Entry 5WFE (electron microscopy, 3.64 A resolution); this record covers chains B and I of the 12 polymer chains in the assembly.

[Chain B]
Protein: CRISPR-associated endonuclease Cas1
Organism: Escherichia coli K-12
Notes: EC 3.1.-.-
UniProt: Q46896 (CAS1_ECOLI); residues 1-305 here = UniProt positions 1-305
Amino-acid sequence (305 residues; each row starts with the number of its first residue):
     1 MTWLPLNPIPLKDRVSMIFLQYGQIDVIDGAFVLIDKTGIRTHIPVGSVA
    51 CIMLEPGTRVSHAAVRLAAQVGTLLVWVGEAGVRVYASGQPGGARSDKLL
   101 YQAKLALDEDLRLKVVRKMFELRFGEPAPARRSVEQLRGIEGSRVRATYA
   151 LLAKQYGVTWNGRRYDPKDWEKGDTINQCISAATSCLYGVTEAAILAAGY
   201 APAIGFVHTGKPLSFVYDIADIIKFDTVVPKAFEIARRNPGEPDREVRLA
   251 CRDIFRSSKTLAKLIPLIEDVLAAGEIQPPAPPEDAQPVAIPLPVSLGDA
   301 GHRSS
Unresolved in the structure: 1, 281-305
Curated features (UniProtKB/Swiss-Prot):
  - binding site (Mg(2+)): Glu141, His208, Asp221
  - mutagenesis: Tyr22 (Y22A: Slightly decreased spacer acquisition in vivo; Y22F: Nearly wild-type spacer acquisition in vivo), Arg41 (R41E: Dramatically decreased spacer acquisition in vivo), Arg59 (R59A: Loss of spacer acquisition in vivo, decreased protospacer binding; R59D: Dramatically decreased spacer acquisition in vitro, 250-fold decreased affinity for protospacer DNA), Arg66 (R66D: Dramatically decreased spacer acquisition in vitro, 250-fold decreased affinity for protospacer DNA; R66E: Dramatically decreased spacer acquisition in vivo), Arg84 (R84A: Decreased spacer acquisition in vivo; R84E: Dramatically decreased spacer acquisition in vivo), Glu141 (E141A: No cleavage of any substrates, no restoration of UV or mitomycin C (MMC) resistance. Loss of spacer acquisition in vivo), Tyr149 (Y149A: No effect on in vitro protospacer integration), Tyr165 (Y165A: No effect on in vitro protospacer integration. Alone significantly decreased protospacer acquisition in vivo ...), Trp170 (W170A: Alone significantly decreased protospacer acquisition in vivo. Decreased protospacer binding; in association with A-170), Thr184 (T184A: No cleavage of any substrates), Tyr188 (Y188A: Partial inhibition of cleavage. No effect on in vitro protospacer integration. Significantly decreased protospacer acquisition in vivo), His208 (H208A: No cleavage of any substrates, no restoration of UV or MMC resistance. Loss of spacer acquisition in vivo), 13 further mutagenesis entries in UniProt
What the authors report for this chain:
  - binding site for the 62-nt DNA strand: Arg117, Gln136
  - binding site for the 95-nt DNA strand (chain I): Arg131, Arg132, Gln136
  - mutagenesis - R112A, R131A, Q136A: decreased catalytic activity
  - catalytic residues: Glu141 (proposed by the authors, not directly observed)
  - mutagenesis - R112E, R132A, R163A: abolished catalytic activity
  - mutagenesis - R138A: decreased catalytic activity on second-site integration
  - mutagenesis - R138A: increased catalytic activity on disintegration

[Chain I]
Molecule: 95-nt DNA strand
Sequence (95 nucleotides; each row starts with the number of its first residue; numbers below 1 keep their minus sign (DT-13 is residue -13)):
   -13 TGCTCGGTTTATCCCCGCTGGCGCGGGGAACACTCTAAACATAACCTATT
    37 ATTAATTAATGATTTTTTAAGCCAGTCACAATCTACCAACTTTAT
Unresolved in the structure: -13 to 2, 80-81

[How chain B and chain I interact]
Contacting residue pairs (14):
  Arg95(B) with DG14(I), salt bridge to the phosphate
  Lys98(B) with DG13(I), salt bridge to the phosphate
  Pro129(B) with DC73(I), sugar contact
  Ala130(B) with DC73(I), sugar contact
  Arg131(B) with DT70(I), hydrogen bond to the base; DA71(I), hydrogen bond to the sugar; DC72(I), hydrogen bond to the sugar
  Arg132(B) with DC72(I), hydrogen bond to the base; DC73(I), hydrogen bond to the base; DA74(I), hydrogen bond to the sugar
  Ile140(B) with DA74(I), phosphate contact; DA75(I), phosphate contact
  Glu269(B) with DG12(I), phosphate contact; DG13(I), phosphate contact
Also at the interface, not in a pair above, chain B (9 interface residues in all): Pro280

[In short]
The chain B/chain I interface involves 9 residues from each chain; the contacts include 6 hydrogen bonds and 2
salt bridges. Polar pairs include Arg131(B)-DT70(I), Arg132(B)-DC72(I) and Arg132(B)-DC73(I). The paper
reports the catalytic residue Glu141(B); R112A, R131A and Q136A of chain B reduce catalytic activity; 7
substitutions were tested in all.
Chain B is CRISPR-associated endonuclease Cas1 (Escherichia coli K-12) and chain I is a 95-nt DNA strand; the
structure, Cas1-Cas2-IHF-DNA holo-complex, was determined by electron microscopy together with 5VVJ, 5VVK and
5VVL from the same study.
